PDB entry 5JHR | X-ray diffraction, 2.90 A resolution | chains O and P of the 28 polymer chains in the assembly

== Chain O ==
Molecule: Proteasome subunit alpha type-2
Source organism: Saccharomyces cerevisiae (strain ATCC 204508 / S288c)
Notes: EC 3.4.25.1
Reference sequence: P23639 (PSA2_YEAST); residues 1-250 here = UniProt positions 1-250
Sequence (250 residues; row label = number of the first residue in the row):
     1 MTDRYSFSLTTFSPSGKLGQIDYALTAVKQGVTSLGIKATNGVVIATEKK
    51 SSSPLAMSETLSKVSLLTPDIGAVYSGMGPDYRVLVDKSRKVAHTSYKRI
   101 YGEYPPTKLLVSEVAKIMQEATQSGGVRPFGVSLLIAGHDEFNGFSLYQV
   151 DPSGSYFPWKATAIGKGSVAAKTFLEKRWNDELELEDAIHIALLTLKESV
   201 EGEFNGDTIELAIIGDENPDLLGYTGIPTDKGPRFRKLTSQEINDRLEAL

== Chain P ==
Molecule: Proteasome subunit alpha type-3
Source organism: Saccharomyces cerevisiae (strain ATCC 204508 / S288c)
Notes: EC 3.4.25.1
Reference sequence: P23638 (PSA3_YEAST); residues 0-257 here correspond to UniProt positions 1-258 (UniProt number = residue number + 1)
Sequence (258 residues; each row starts with the number of its first residue; numbering starts at 0):
     0 MGSRRYDSRTTIFSPEGRLYQVEYALESISHAGTAIGIMASDGIVLAAER
    50 KVTSTLLEQDTSTEKLYKLNDKIAVAVAGLTADAEILINTARIHAQNYLK
   100 TYNEDIPVEILVRRLSDIKQGYTQHGGLRPFGVSFIYAGYDDRYGYQLYT
   150 SNPSGNYTGWKAISVGANTSAAQTLLQMDYKDDMKVDDAIELALKTLSKT
   200 TDSSALTYDRLEFATIRKGANDGEVYQKIFKPQEIKDILVKTGITKKDED
   250 EEADEDMK
Not modelled in the structure: 0, 245-257

== How chain O and chain P interact ==
Contacting residue pairs (61):
  Arg-4(O) with Ser-2(P)
  Tyr-5(O) with Ser-2(P); Tyr-5(P)
  Ser-6(O) with Gly-125(P); Leu-127(P)
  Phe-7(O) with Ser-2(P); Tyr-5(P); Asp-6(P); Gly-126(P)
  Ser-8(O) with Gly-126(P), hydrogen bond (backbone-backbone); Leu-127(P); Arg-128(P), hydrogen bond (side chain-backbone)
  Thr-10(O) with Arg-128(P)
  Thr-11(O) with Ser-7(P); Thr-9(P); Gln-20(P)
  Phe-12(O) with Gln-20(P); Tyr-23(P); Ala-24(P), hydrophobic; Arg-128(P); Pro-129(P); Gly-131(P)
  Ser-13(O) with Tyr-23(P)
  Pro-14(O) with Tyr-23(P), hydrophobic; Glu-26(P)
  Ser-15(O) with Glu-26(P); His-30(P)
  Gly-16(O) with Tyr-23(P); Ser-27(P), hydrogen bond (backbone-side chain)
  Leu-18(O) with Leu-79(P), hydrophobic; Arg-128(P)
  Lys-38(O) with Glu-57(P), salt bridge
  Ser-112(O) with Glu-84(P)
  Lys-116(O) with Ile-85(P)
  Gln-119(O) with Ala-81(P); Asp-82(P), hydrogen bond; Ile-85(P); Arg-128(P)
  Thr-122(O) with Arg-128(P), hydrogen bond (backbone-side chain)
  Gln-123(O) with Tyr-121(P); Leu-127(P); Arg-128(P), hydrogen bond (side chain-backbone); Phe-130(P)
  Ser-153(O) with Ala-81(P)
  Gly-154(O) with Ala-81(P)
  Tyr-156(O) with Glu-84(P), hydrogen bond
  Phe-157(O) with Leu-56(P), hydrophobic
  Pro-158(O) with Leu-56(P); Glu-57(P), hydrogen bond (backbone-backbone); Thr-60(P); Ser-61(P)
  Trp-159(O) with Ser-53(P); Leu-55(P); Leu-56(P)
  Lys-160(O) with Thr-54(P); Leu-55(P), hydrogen bond (backbone-backbone); Leu-56(P); Glu-57(P)
  Ala-161(O) with Leu-55(P)
  Leu-175(O) with Leu-55(P), hydrophobic
  Glu-176(O) with Thr-54(P)
Interface residues without a listed pair, chain O (34 interface residues in all): Ser-124, Gly-125, Tyr-148, Ser-155, Trp-179
Interface residues without a listed pair, chain P (32 interface residues in all): Thr-80

== Overview ==
Chain O and chain P form an interface of 34 and 32 residues respectively; the contacts include 9 hydrogen
bonds and 1 salt bridge. Polar contacts include Lys-38(O)/Glu-57(P), Ser-8(O)/Arg-128(P) and
Gly-16(O)/Ser-27(P).
Here chain O is Proteasome subunit alpha type-2 and chain P is Proteasome subunit alpha type-3, both from
Saccharomyces cerevisiae (strain ATCC 204508 / S288c). Entry 5JHR (Yeast 20S proteasome in complex with the
peptidic epoxyketone inhibitor 27) was determined by X-ray diffraction together with 5JHS from the same study.
